Entry 7Z0H (electron microscopy, 2.60 A resolution); this record covers chains A and O of the 19 polymer chains in the assembly.

[Chain A]
Name: DNA-directed RNA polymerase III subunit RPC1
Organism: Saccharomyces cerevisiae S288C
Notes: EC 2.7.7.6
UniProtKB: P04051 (RPC1_YEAST); residue numbers follow UniProt; this construct covers 1-1460
Sequence (1460 residues; numbered 1 to 1460; the number before each row is that of its first residue):
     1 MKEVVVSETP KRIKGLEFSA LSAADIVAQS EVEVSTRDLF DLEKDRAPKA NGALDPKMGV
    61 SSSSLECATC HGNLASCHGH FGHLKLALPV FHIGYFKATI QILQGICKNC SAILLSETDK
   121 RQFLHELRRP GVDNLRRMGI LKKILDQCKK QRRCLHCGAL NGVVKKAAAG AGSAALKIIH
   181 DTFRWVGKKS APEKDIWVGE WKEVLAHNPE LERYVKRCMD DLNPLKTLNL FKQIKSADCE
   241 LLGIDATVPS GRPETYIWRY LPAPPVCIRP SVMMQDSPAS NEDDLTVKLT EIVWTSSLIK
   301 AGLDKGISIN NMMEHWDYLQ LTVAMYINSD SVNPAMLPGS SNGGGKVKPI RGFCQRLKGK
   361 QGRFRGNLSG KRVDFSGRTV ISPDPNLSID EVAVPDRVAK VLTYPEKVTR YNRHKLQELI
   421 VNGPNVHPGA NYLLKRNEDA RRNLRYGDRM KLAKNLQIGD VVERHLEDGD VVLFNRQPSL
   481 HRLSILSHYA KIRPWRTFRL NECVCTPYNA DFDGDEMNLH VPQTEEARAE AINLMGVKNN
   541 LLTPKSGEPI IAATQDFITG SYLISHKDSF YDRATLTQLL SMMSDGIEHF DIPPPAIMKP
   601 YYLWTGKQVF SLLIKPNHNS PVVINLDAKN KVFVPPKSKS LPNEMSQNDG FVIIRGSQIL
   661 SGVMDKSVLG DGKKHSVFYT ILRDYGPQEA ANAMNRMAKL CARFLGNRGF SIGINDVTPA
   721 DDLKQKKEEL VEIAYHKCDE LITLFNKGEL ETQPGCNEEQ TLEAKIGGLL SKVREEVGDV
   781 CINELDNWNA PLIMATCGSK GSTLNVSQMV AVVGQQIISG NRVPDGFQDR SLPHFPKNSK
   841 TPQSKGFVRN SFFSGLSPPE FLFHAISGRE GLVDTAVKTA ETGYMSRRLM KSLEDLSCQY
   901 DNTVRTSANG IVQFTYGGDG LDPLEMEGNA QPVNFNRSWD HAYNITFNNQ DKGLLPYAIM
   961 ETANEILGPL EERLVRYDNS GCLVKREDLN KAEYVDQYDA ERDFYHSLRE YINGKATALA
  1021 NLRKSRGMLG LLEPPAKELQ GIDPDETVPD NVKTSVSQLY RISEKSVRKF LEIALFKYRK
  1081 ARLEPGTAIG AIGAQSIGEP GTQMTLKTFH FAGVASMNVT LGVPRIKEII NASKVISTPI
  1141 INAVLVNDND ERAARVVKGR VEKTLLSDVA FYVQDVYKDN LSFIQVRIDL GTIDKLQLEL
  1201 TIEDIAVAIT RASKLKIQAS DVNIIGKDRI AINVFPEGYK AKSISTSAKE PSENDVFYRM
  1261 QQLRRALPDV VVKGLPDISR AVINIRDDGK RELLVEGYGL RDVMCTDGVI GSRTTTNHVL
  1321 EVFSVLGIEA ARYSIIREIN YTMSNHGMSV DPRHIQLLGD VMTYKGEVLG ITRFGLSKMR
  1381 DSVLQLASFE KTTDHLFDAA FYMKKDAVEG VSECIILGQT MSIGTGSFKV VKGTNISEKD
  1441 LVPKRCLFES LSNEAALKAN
Disordered / not traced: 1, 169-174, 333-347, 1237-1251, 1457-1460
Metal / ion sites: Zn2+ site 1: Cys67, Cys70, Cys77, His80; Zn2+ site 2: Cys107, Cys110, Cys154, Cys157; Mg2+ site 1: Asp511, Asp513, Asp515; Mg2+ site 2: Asp511, Asp513 (shared with 1 residue of chain I)
Curated features (UniProtKB/Swiss-Prot):
  - region: Pro858 to Glu870 (Bridging helix)
  - binding site (Zn(2+)): Cys67, Cys70, Cys77, His80, Cys107, Cys110, Cys154
  - binding site (Mg(2+)): Asp511, Asp513, Asp515
  - mutagenesis: Thr506 (T506I: Temperature-sensitive), Asn509 (N509Y: Temperature-sensitive), Asn518 (N518Q: Temperature-sensitive)

[Chain O]
Name: DNA-directed RNA polymerase III subunit RPC3
Organism: Saccharomyces cerevisiae S288C
UniProtKB: P32349 (RPC3_YEAST); residues 1-654 here = UniProt positions 1-654
Sequence (654 residues; row label = number of the first residue in the row):
     1 MDELLGEALS AENQTGESTV ESEKLVTPED VMTISSLEQR TLNPDLFLYK ELVKAHLGER
    61 AASVIGMLVA LGRLSVRELV EKIDGMDVDS VKTTLVSLTQ LRCVKYLQET AISGKKTTYY
   121 YYNEEGIHIL LYSGLIIDEI ITQMRVNDEE EHKQLVAEIV QNVISLGSLT VEDYLSSVTS
   181 DSMKYTISSL FVQLCEMGYL IQISKLHYTP IEDLWQFLYE KHYKNIPRNS PLSDLKKRSQ
   241 AKMNAKTDFA KIINKPNELS QILTVDPKTS LRIVKPTVSL TINLDRFMKG RRSKQLINLA
   301 KTRVGSVTAQ VYKIALRLTE QKSPKIRDPL TQTGLLQDLE EAKSFQDEAE LVEEKTPGLT
   361 FNAIDLARHL PAELDLRGSL LSRKPSDNKK RSGSNAAASL PSKKLKTEDG FVIPALPAAV
   421 SKSLQESGDT QEEDEEEEDL DADTEDPHSA SLINSHLKIL ASSNFPFLNE TKPGVYYVPY
   481 SKLMPVLKSS VYEYVIASTL GPSAMRLSRC IRDNKLVSEK IINSTALMKE KDIRSTLASL
   541 IRYNSVEIQE VPRTADRSAS RAVFLFRCKE THSYNFMRQN LEWNMANLLF KKEKLKQENS
   601 TLLKKANRDD VKGRENELLL PSELNQLKMV NERELNVFAR LSRLLSLWEV FQMA
Disordered / not traced: 1-24, 385-446
Curated features (UniProtKB/Swiss-Prot):
  - region: Leu581 to Leu602 (Leucine-zipper)
  - modified residue: Thr27 (Phosphothreonine), Ser392 (Phosphoserine), Ser394 (Phosphoserine)

[Interface between chain A and chain O]
Pairs across the interface (94; chain A residue first):
  Ala24(A) with Met32(O); Glu38(O)
  Val27(A) with Met32(O), hydrophobic; Leu37(O), hydrophobic
  Ala28(A) with Met32(O)
  Ser30(A) with Pro28(O)
  Glu31(A) with Pro28(O); Glu29(O)
  Val32(A) with Pro28(O)
  Asn51(A) with Leu25(O)
  His83(A) with Pro28(O)
  Lys108(A) with His572(O), hydrogen bond (backbone-side chain)
  Asn109(A) with Thr571(O), hydrogen bond; His572(O); Asn575(O), hydrogen bond (backbone-side chain)
  Cys110(A) with Asn575(O)
  Ser116(A) with Glu212(O)
  Glu117(A) with Tyr121(O), hydrogen bond; Glu212(O), hydrogen bond (backbone-side chain)
  Thr118(A) with Glu212(O), hydrogen bond; Asp213(O); Gln216(O)
  His125(A) with Tyr119(O), hydrogen bond
  Arg128(A) with Glu78(O), salt bridge
  Arg153(A) with Leu336(O); Leu339(O), hydrogen bond (side chain-backbone)
  Cys154(A) with Leu336(O)
  Leu155(A) with Glu212(O); Leu335(O); Leu336(O), hydrophobic
  Ala168(A) with Asp556(O); Arg557(O)
  Ile179(A) with Arg557(O)
  Lys189(A) with Glu340(O), salt bridge
  Glu200(A) with Lys515(O), salt bridge; Leu516(O)
  Trp201(A) with Leu565(O), hydrophobic
  Glu203(A) with Asn514(O), hydrogen bond; Lys515(O); Leu516(O)
  Val204(A) with Leu516(O), hydrophobic
  His207(A) with Ile521(O)
  Tyr214(A) with Arg553(O), hydrogen bond
  Arg217(A) with Pro552(O), hydrogen bond (side chain-backbone); Arg557(O)
  Cys218(A) with Glu550(O); Pro552(O)
  Met219(A) with Gln549(O), hydrogen bond (backbone-side chain); Arg557(O)
  Asp220(A) with Glu547(O); Arg567(O), salt bridge
  Asp221(A) with Glu547(O); Ile548(O); Gln549(O), hydrogen bond; Glu550(O), hydrogen bond (side chain-backbone)
  Leu225(A) with Ile541(O)
  Lys226(A) with Glu547(O), salt bridge; His572(O)
  Asn229(A) with Arg542(O); Asn544(O)
  Leu230(A) with His572(O)
  Lys232(A) with Asn43(O); Gln579(O)
  Gln233(A) with Asn544(O), hydrogen bond; His572(O); Asn575(O); Gln579(O)
  Ile234(A) with Asn43(O), hydrogen bond (backbone-side chain)
  Lys235(A) with Asn43(O); Asp45(O), salt bridge; Tyr122(O), hydrogen bond
  Ser236(A) with Asn43(O); Asp45(O); Val69(O); Ala70(O)
  Ala237(A) with Val69(O), hydrogen bond (backbone-backbone)
  Glu240(A) with Leu71(O)
  Thr247(A) with Met67(O)
  Arg252(A) with Asn43(O)
  Glu254(A) with Thr41(O)
  Tyr260(A) with Leu37(O)
  Lys305(A) with Lys531(O); Ser535(O), hydrogen bond (backbone-side chain)
  Gly306(A) with Ser535(O)
  Ile307(A) with Arg534(O)
  Ser308(A) with Arg534(O)
  Ile309(A) with Arg534(O); Phe564(O), hydrophobic
  Asn310(A) with Ala559(O), hydrogen bond (side chain-backbone); Ala562(O); Val563(O); Phe564(O)
  Met313(A) with Ala559(O), hydrophobic
  Glu314(A) with Ser560(O)
Interface residues without a listed pair, chain A (68 interface residues in all): Ala23, Glu33, Ser111, Arg121, His156, Ala167, Lys177, Ile196, Trp197, Ala246, Leu303, Asp317
Interface residues without a listed pair, chain O (65 interface residues in all): Val31, Gly72, Arg73, Gln332, Gln337, Asp338, Ala538, Tyr543, Val551, Thr554, Ala555, Phe576

[Overview]
Chain A and chain O form an interface of 68 and 65 residues respectively, with 20 hydrogen bonds and 6 salt
bridges. Polar contacts include Arg128(A)-Glu78(O), Lys189(A)-Glu340(O) and Glu200(A)-Lys515(O). UniProt lists
7 Zn2+-binding residues, 3 Mg2+-binding residues and 3 mutagenesis sites on chain A.
Chain A is DNA-directed RNA polymerase III subunit RPC1 and chain O is DNA-directed RNA polymerase III subunit
RPC3, both from Saccharomyces cerevisiae S288C; the structure, Structure of yeast RNA Polymerase III-Ty1
integrase complex at 2.6 A (focus subunit AC40), was determined by electron microscopy together with 7Z2Z,
7Z30, 7Z31 and 8BWS from the same study.
